8ETI - chains 1 and Y of the 45 polymer chains in the assembly; structure by electron microscopy, 3.70 A resolution.

== Chain 1 ==
Molecule: 3497-nt RNA strand
Source organism: Schizosaccharomyces pombe
Sequence (3497 nucleotides; numbered 1 to 3497 plus 1 insertion-coded residue; 1 number in that range is skipped by the numbering (no residue carries it; nothing is unmodelled there); the number before each row is that of its first residue):
     1 AUUUGACCUC AAAUCAGGUA GGACUACGCG CUGAACUUAA GCAUAUCAAU AAGCGCAGGA
    61 AAAGAAAAUA ACCAUGAUUC CCUCAGUAAC GGCGAGUGAA GCGGGAAAAG CUCAAAUUUG
   121 AAAUCUGGCA ACAUUUCUUU UGUUGUCCGA GUUGUAAUUU CAAGAAGCUG CUUUGAGUGU
   181 AGACGAUCGG UCUAAGUUCC UUGGAACAGG ACGUCAGAGA GGGUGAGAAC CCCGUCUUUG
   241 GUCGAUUGGA UAUGCCAUAU AAAGCGCUUU CGAAGAGUCG AGUUGUUUGG GAAUGCAGCU
   301 CUAAAUGGGU GGUAAAUUUC AUCUAAAGCU AAAUAUUGGC GAGAGACCGA UAGCGAACAA
   361 GUAGAGUGAU CGAAAGAUGA AAAGAACUUU GAAAAGAGAG UUAAAUAGUA CGUGAAAUUG
   421 CUGAAAGGGA AGCAUUGGAA AUCAGUCUUA CCUGGGUGAG AUCAGUAGUC UCUUCGCGAG
   481 ACUAUGCACU CUGAACCUG
   501 GGU
  503A U
   504 AGGUCAGCAU CAGUUUUCGG GGGCGGAAAA AGAAUAAGGG AAGGUGGCUU UCCGGGUUCU
   564 GCCUGGGGAG UGUUUAUAGC CCUUGUUGUA AUACGUCCAC UGGGGACUGA GGACUGCGGC
   624 UUCGUGCCAA GGAUGCUGAC AUAAUGGUUU UCAAUGGCCC GUCUUGAAAC ACGGACCAAG
   684 GAGUCUAGCA UCUAUGCGAG UGUUUGGGUG AUGAAAACCC AUCCGCGAAA UGAAAGUGAA
   744 UGCAGGUGGG AACGCCCUUG UGGCGUGCAC CAUCGACCGA CCCGGAAGUU UGUCAAUGGA
   804 AGGGUUUGAG UAAGAGCAUA GCUGUUGGGA CCCGAAAGAU GGUGAACUAU GCCUGAAUAG
   864 GGUGAAGCCA GAGGAAACUC UGGUGGAGGC UCGUAGAGAU UCUGACGUGC AAAUCGAUCU
   924 UCAAAUUUGG GUAUAGGGGC GAAAGACUAA UCGAACCAUC UAGUAGCUGG UUCCUGCCGA
   984 AGUUUCCCUC AGGAUAGCAG AAACUCAGAU CAGUUUUAUG AGGUAAAGCG AAUGAUUAGA
  1044 GGUCUUGGGG AAGGAAUUUC CUCAACCUAU UCUCAAACUU UAAAUAUGUA AGACGCCCUU
  1104 GUCGCUUAAU UGGACGUGGG CCAUCGAAUG AGAGUUUCUA GUGGGCCAUU UUUGGUAAGC
  1164 AGAACUGGCG AUGCGGGAUG AACCGAACGU GAGGUUAAGG UGCCGGAAUG UACGCUCAUC
  1224 AGACACCAGA AAAGGUGUUA GUUCAUCUAG ACAGCAGGAC GGUGGCCAUG GAAGUCGGAA
  1284 UCCGCUAAGG AGUGUGUAAC AACUCACCUG CCGAAUGAAC UAGCCCUGAA AAUGGAUGGC
  1344 GCUUAAGCGU ACUACCCAUA CCUCACCGUC UGGGUUAGCU UUGAGAAGCU CAGACGAGUA
  1404 GGCAGGCGUG GAGGUUUGUG ACGAAGCCUU GGGCGUGAGC CUGGGUCGAA CAGCCUCUAG
  1464 UGCAGAUCUU GGUGGAAGUA GCAAAUAUUC AAAUGAGAAC UUUGAAGACU GAAGUGGGGA
  1524 AAGGUUCCAU GUGAACAGCA GUUGGACAUG GGUUAGUCGA UCCUAAGAGA UAGGGAAGCU
  1584 CCGUAUGAAA GUUGCACGAU UUUUCGUGCC UCCUAUCGAA AGGGAAUCCG GUUAAUAUUC
  1644 CGGAACCAGA AGGUGGAAUC AACACGGCAA CGUAAAUGAA GUUGGAGACG UCGGCGGGAG
  1704 CCCUGGGAAG AGUUCUCUUU UCUUUUUAAC AAACCAUUGA ACUACCCUGA AAUCGGUUUA
  1764 UCCGGAGCUA GGGUAUGGUG UUUGGAAGAG UUCAGCGCCU CAUGCUGAAU CCGGUGCGCU
  1824 CUCGACGGCC CUUGAAAAUC CAACGGAAGA AUGGACCUUC GGGUCCUUGU UUUCACAUCU
  1884 GGUCGUACUC AUAACCGCAG CAGGUCUCCA AGGUGAACAG CCUCUAGUUG AUAGAACAAU
  1944 GUAGAUAAGG GAAGUCGGCA AAAUGGAUCC GUAACUUCGG GAUAAGGAUU GGCUCUAAGG
  2004 GUUGGGUACG UUGGGCCUUG GAACCUGAAC GGUUGCUGGA CUGAGCGUGG ACCGAUGUCU
  2064 UUUCUCGCCU UUCGGGGUGA GAAGGGAUGU UGGACCUGCU UGGACCUUGG CGGCCGGGAA
  2124 GUCCUUGGUC GGGCUUUUCU CCUUCUCGGG GAUUAUGCUC UUACUGGCGU ACGUUUAACA
  2184 ACCAACUUAG AACUGGUACG GACAAGGGGA AUCUGACUGU CUAAUUAAAA CAUAGCAUUG
  2244 CGAUGGCCAG AAAGUGGUGU UGACGCAAUG UGAUUUCUGC CCAGUGCUCU GAAUGUCAAA
  2304 GUGAAGAAAU UCAACCAAGC GCGGGUAAAC GGCGGGAGUA ACUAUGACUC UCUUAAGGUA
  2364 GCCAAAUGCC UCGUCAUCUA ACUAGUGACG CGCAUGAAUG GAUUAACGAG AUUCCCACUG
  2424 UCCCUAUCUA CUAUCUAGCG AAACCACAGC CUGGGGAACG GGCCAGGCAA AAUCAGCGGG
  2484 GAAAGAAGAC CCUGUUGAGC UUGACUCUAG UUUGACAUUG UGAAGAGACA UAGAGGGUGU
  2544 AGGAUAAGUG GGAGUAUGUU UCGGCAUACG CCGGUGAAAU ACCACUACCU UUAUCGUUUC
  2604 UUUACUUAAU CAAUGAAGCG GAAUUGGGAU UUAUUUCCCA UAUUCUAGCG UUAAAGUUUC
  2664 UUCGCGAACU GAUCCGCGUU GAUGACAUUG UCAGGUGGGG AGUUUGGCUG GGGCGGCACA
  2724 UCUGUUAAAA GAUAACGCAG GUGUCCUAAG GGGGACUCAU CGAGAACAGA AAUCUCGAGU
  2784 AGAAUAAAAG GGUAAAAGUC CCCUUGAUUU UGAUUUUCAG UGUGAAUACA AACCAUGAAA
  2844 GUGUGGCCUA UCGAUCCUUU GUUCCCUCGA AAUUUGAGGA CAGAGGUGCC AGAAAAGUUA
  2904 CCACAGGGAU AACUGGCUUG UGGCAGUCAA GCGUUCAUAG CGACGUUGCU UUUUGAUUCU
  2964 UCGAUGUCGG CUCUUCCUAU CAUACCGAAG CAGAAUUCGG UAAGCGUUGG AUUGUUCACC
  3024 CACUAAUAGG GAACGUGAGC UGGGUUUAGA CCGUCGUGAG ACAGGUUAGU UUUACCCUAC
  3084 UGAUGAAGUG UCGUCGCAAU GGUAAUUCAA CUUAGUACGA GAGGAACCGU UGAUUCAGAU
  3144 CAUUGGUAUU UGCGGCUGCC UGACAAGGCA AUGCCGCGGA GCUAUCAUCU GCCGGAUAAC
  3204 GGCUGAACGC CUCUAAGCCA GAAUCCGUGC CAGAAAGCGA CGAUUUUUUG GUCCGCAUGA
  3264 UUUAUAUGUA UAAAAAUAGA GGUAGGACUU GUUCCUACUC UCCUGUAUCG UAGAAGAUGG
  3324 GCGAUGGUUG AUGAAACGGA AGUGUUUUAU UGACUUGUCC AUGAAAUUCC AUUGAAAUCU
  3384 UGUGCGGAAU CGAAUCCAUU GCAUACGACU UUAAUGUGGA ACGGGGUAUU GUAAGCAGUA
  3444 GAGUAGCCUU GUUGUUACGA UCUGCUGAGA UUAAGCCUUU GUUCCCAAGA UUUG
Not modelled in the structure: 1-2, 35-49, 91-95, 286-295, 313-318, 474-476, 493, 503A, 552-573, 668-670, 732-746, 780-814, 849-957, 991-994, 1026-1087, 1095-1129, 1227-1230, 1486-2439, 2459-2462, 2481-2924, 2936-2942, 2954-2976, 3011-3031, 3036-3081, 3160-3175, 3247-3268, 3290-3297, 3376-3393, 3442-3464
Differences from the reference sequence: conflict G501 (U9042 in 157310483), U503 (G9040 in 157310483), U2930 (C6612 in 157310483)

== Chain Y ==
Name: 60S ribosomal protein L26
Source organism: Schizosaccharomyces pombe
Reference sequence: P78946 (RL26_SCHPO); numbering as in UniProt (aligned over 1-126)
Amino-acid sequence (126 residues; numbered 1 to 126; the number before each row is that of its first residue):
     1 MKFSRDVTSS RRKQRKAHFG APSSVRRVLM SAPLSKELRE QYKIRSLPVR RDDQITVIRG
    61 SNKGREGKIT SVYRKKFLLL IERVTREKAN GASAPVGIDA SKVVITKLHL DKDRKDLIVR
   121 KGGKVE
Not modelled in the structure: 126

== Interface between chain 1 and chain Y ==
Contacting residue pairs (80):
  U191(1) with Arg120(Y), phosphate contact
  C192(1) with Arg120(Y), salt bridge to the phosphate; Lys121(Y), salt bridge to the phosphate
  U193(1) with Lys121(Y), salt bridge to the phosphate
  A195(1) with Arg45(Y), salt bridge to the phosphate
  G196(1) with Arg45(Y), salt bridge to the phosphate
  U197(1) with Lys36(Y), salt bridge to the phosphate; Arg39(Y), salt bridge to the phosphate; Arg59(Y), sugar contact; Ser101(Y), base contact; Lys102(Y), hydrogen bond to the base
  A205(1) with Gly60(Y), phosphate contact
  A206(1) with Arg59(Y), phosphate contact; Gly60(Y), phosphate contact
  C207(1) with Arg59(Y), salt bridge to the phosphate
  G219(1) with Met1(Y), hydrogen bond to the phosphate
  A220(1) with Met1(Y), hydrogen bond to the phosphate; Lys2(Y), base contact; Thr8(Y), base contact; Ser9(Y), sugar contact
  G221(1) with Ser9(Y), hydrogen bond to the sugar; Gln14(Y), base contact
  G222(1) with Arg11(Y), salt bridge to the phosphate; Gln14(Y), sugar contact; Arg15(Y), phosphate contact
  G223(1) with Arg11(Y), salt bridge to the phosphate; Arg15(Y), salt bridge to the phosphate; His18(Y), hydrogen bond to the sugar; Phe19(Y), sugar contact; Ser101(Y), hydrogen bond to the base
  U224(1) with Asp99(Y), hydrogen bond to the sugar; Lys102(Y), hydrogen bond to the base
  G225(1) with Gly60(Y), base contact; Ser61(Y), hydrogen bond to the base; Asp99(Y), phosphate contact
  A228(1) with Lys102(Y), base contact
  C231(1) with Pro33(Y), phosphate contact; Ser101(Y), hydrogen bond to the base; Lys102(Y), base contact
  C232(1) with Leu29(Y), sugar contact; Ser31(Y), sugar contact; Pro33(Y), phosphate contact; Arg45(Y), phosphate contact; Ser46(Y), hydrogen bond to the phosphate; Ser101(Y), sugar contact
  C233(1) with Val28(Y), sugar contact; Leu29(Y), sugar contact
  U235(1) with Met1(Y), hydrogen bond to the sugar; Lys2(Y), sugar contact; Val7(Y), phosphate contact
  C236(1) with Met1(Y), sugar contact; Lys2(Y), phosphate contact; Phe3(Y), hydrogen bond to the phosphate; Ser4(Y), hydrogen bond to the phosphate
  A342(1) with Arg5(Y), sugar contact; Asp6(Y), sugar contact
  G343(1) with Lys2(Y), phosphate contact; Arg5(Y), sugar contact; Val7(Y), phosphate contact; Thr8(Y), phosphate contact; Lys13(Y), phosphate contact
  A344(1) with Lys2(Y), salt bridge to the phosphate; Val7(Y), phosphate contact; Thr8(Y), phosphate contact; Ser9(Y), hydrogen bond to the phosphate
  A382(1) with Lys76(Y), salt bridge to the phosphate
  A383(1) with Arg86(Y), sugar contact; Lys88(Y), salt bridge to the phosphate; Ala94(Y), sugar contact
  G384(1) with Lys88(Y), salt bridge to the phosphate; Ala89(Y), phosphate contact
  A386(1) with Ala89(Y), sugar contact; Asn90(Y), hydrogen bond to the sugar
  U401(1) with Arg86(Y), hydrogen bond to the phosphate
  U402(1) with Arg86(Y), salt bridge to the phosphate
  U715(1) with Phe3(Y), sugar contact
  G716(1) with Met1(Y), phosphate contact; Lys2(Y), base contact; Phe3(Y), phosphate contact; Arg5(Y), base contact
Other interface residues (no listed pair), chain 1 (37 interface residues in all): U198, A218, C230, G345
Other interface residues (no listed pair), chain Y (43 interface residues in all): Ser10, Arg12, Ala32, Ile58, Asn62, Glu87

== Overview ==
The interface between chain 1 and chain Y involves 37 residues on one side and 43 on the other; the contacts
include 17 hydrogen bonds and 16 salt bridges. Polar contacts include U197(1)-Lys102(Y), G223(1)-Ser101(Y) and
U224(1)-Lys102(Y).
Here chain 1 is a 3497-nt RNA strand and chain Y is 60S ribosomal protein L26, both from Schizosaccharomyces
pombe. Entry 8ETI (Fkbp39 associated 60S nascent ribosome State 1) was determined by electron microscopy (same
publication as 8ESQ, 8ESR, 8ETC, 8ETG, 8ETH, 8ETJ and 3 further entries).
